PDB entry 8WZ4 | electron microscopy, 3.13 A resolution | chains H and L of the 3 polymer chains in the assembly

Chain H:
Protein: 5B11 Fab Heavy Chain
Organism: Mus musculus
Notes: antibody fragment or engineered binder
Amino-acid sequence (116 residues; row label = number of the first residue in the row):
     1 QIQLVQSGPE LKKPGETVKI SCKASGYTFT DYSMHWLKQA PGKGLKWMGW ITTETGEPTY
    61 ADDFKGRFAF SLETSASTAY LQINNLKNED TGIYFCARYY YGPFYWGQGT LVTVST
Disulfides: C22-C96

Chain L:
Protein: 5B11 Fab Light Chain
Organism: Mus musculus
Notes: antibody fragment or engineered binder
Amino-acid sequence (107 residues; row label = number of the first residue in the row):
     1 DIQMTQSPAS LSASVGETVT ITCRSSGNIH NFLTWYQQKQ GKSPQFLVYN AKTLADGVSS
    61 RFSGSGSGTQ FSLKINSLQP EDFGIYYCQH FWTTPYTFGG GTKLEIK
Disulfides: C23-C88

Interface between chain H and chain L:
Residue-residue contacts (27):
  L37(H) - F98(L)  hydrophobic
  Q39(H) - Q38(L)  hydrogen bond
  L45(H) - P44(L)  hydrophobic
  L45(H) - Y87(L)
  L45(H) - F98(L)  hydrophobic
  W47(H) - P95(L)  hydrophobic
  W47(H) - Y96(L)
  F95(H) - S43(L)
  Y99(H) - Y96(L)  hydrogen bond
  Y100(H) - F46(L)  hydrophobic
  Y100(H) - Y49(L)  hydrophobic
  G102(H) - Y49(L)
  G102(H) - F91(L)
  P103(H) - T34(L)
  P103(H) - Y36(L)  hydrophobic
  P103(H) - F46(L)  hydrophobic
  P103(H) - V48(L)
  P103(H) - Y49(L)
  F104(H) - Y36(L)
  F104(H) - F46(L)
  F104(H) - Q89(L)
  F104(H) - Y96(L)  hydrophobic
  W106(H) - Y36(L)
  W106(H) - S43(L)
  W106(H) - P44(L)  hydrogen bond (side chain-backbone)
  W106(H) - F98(L)  hydrophobic
  G107(H) - S43(L)
Interface residues without a listed pair, chain H (15 interface residues in all): W50, Y101, Y105
Interface residues without a listed pair, chain L (16 interface residues in all): K42, T94

Summary:
15 residues of chain H and 16 residues of chain L are in contact; the contacts include 3 hydrogen bonds. Among
the polar pairs are Q39(H)-Q38(L), Y99(H)-Y96(L) and W106(H)-P44(L).
Chain H is 5B11 Fab Heavy Chain and chain L is 5B11 Fab Light Chain, both from Mus musculus; the structure,
Cryo-EM structure of prefusion-stabilized RSV F (DS-Cav1 strain: A2) in complex with nAb 5B11 (localized
refinement), was determined by electron microscopy (same publication as 8WZ3, 8WZ5 and 8WZE).
